Entry 4DRB (X-ray diffraction, 2.63 A resolution); this record covers chains A and J of the 5 polymer chains in the assembly.

[Chain A]
Molecule: Centromere protein S
Source organism: Homo sapiens
Notes: fragment: C-terminus deleted
Reference sequence: Q8N2Z9 (CENPS_HUMAN); numbering as in UniProt (aligned over 1-114)
Amino-acid sequence (120 residues; numbered -5 to 114; the number before each row is that of its first residue; numbers below 1 keep their minus sign (His-5 is residue -5)):
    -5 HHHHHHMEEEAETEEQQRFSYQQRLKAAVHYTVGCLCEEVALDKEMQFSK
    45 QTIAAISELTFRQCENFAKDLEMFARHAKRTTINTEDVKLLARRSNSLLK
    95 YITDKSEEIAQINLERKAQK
Unresolved in the structure: -5 to 11, 110-114
Construct notes: expression tag (-5 to 0)
Modified residues: Mse1 (selenomethionine); Mse40 (selenomethionine; parent Met); Mse67 (selenomethionine; parent Met)
Swiss-Prot annotation at these positions:
  - modified residue: Mse1 (N-acetylmethionine)
  - mutagenesis: Lys73 to Arg74 (No effect on CENPX- and FANCM-binding; loss of double-stranded DNA-binding of the MHF heterodimer and of FANCM recruitment to fork DNA decrease in FA core complex activity, as shown by lower levels ...), Arg87 to Arg88 (Partial loss of CENPX- and FANCM-binding decrease in FA core complex activity, as shown by lower levels of FANCD2 monoubiquitination and higher frequency of sister chromatin exchanges ...)

[Chain J]
Molecule: Centromere protein X
Source organism: Homo sapiens
Reference sequence: A8MT69 (CENPX_HUMAN); residues 1-81 here = UniProt positions 1-81
Amino-acid sequence (84 residues; numbered -2 to 81; the number before each row is that of its first residue; numbers below 1 keep their minus sign (Gly-2 is residue -2)):
    -2 GSHMEGAGAGSGFRKELVSRLLHLHFKDDKTKVSGDALQLMVELLKVFVV
    48 EAAVRGVRQAQAEDALRVDVDQLEKVLPQLLLDF
Unresolved in the structure: -2 to 7
Construct notes: expression tag (-2 to 0)
Modified residues: Mse1 (selenomethionine); Mse38 (selenomethionine; parent Met)
Swiss-Prot annotation at these positions:
  - modified residue: Mse1 (N-acetylmethionine)
What the authors report for this chain:
  - mutagenesis - D80A/F81A: abolished localization
  - mutagenesis - D80A/F81A: decreased binding to MHF1

[How chain A and chain J interact]
Residue-residue contacts - 92 pairs, chain A then chain J:
  Tyr15(A) with Arg17(J), hydrogen bond
  Leu19(A) with Leu14(J), hydrophobic; Leu18(J), hydrophobic; Leu21(J), hydrophobic
  Ala22(A) with Leu14(J), hydrophobic
  Val23(A) with Leu18(J), hydrophobic
  Thr26(A) with Gly9(J); Phe10(J)
  Val27(A) with Val46(J), hydrophobic
  Cys29(A) with Ser8(J)
  Leu30(A) with Ser8(J); Phe10(J), hydrophobic; Val46(J), hydrophobic
  Glu33(A) with Ser8(J), hydrogen bond
  Val34(A) with Ala50(J), hydrophobic; Val51(J), hydrophobic; Val54(J), hydrophobic
  Lys38(A) with Val54(J); Arg55(J); Gln58(J)
  Mse40(A) with Val54(J), hydrophobic; Ala57(J), hydrophobic; Gln58(J); Ala62(J); Leu63(J); Arg64(J)
  Gln41(A) with Leu63(J); Arg64(J); Val65(J), hydrogen bond (backbone-backbone)
  Phe42(A) with Ala50(J); Val54(J), hydrophobic; Arg64(J); Val65(J)
  Ser43(A) with Arg64(J); Val65(J), hydrogen bond (backbone-backbone); Asp66(J)
  Gln45(A) with Val67(J)
  Thr46(A) with Val65(J), hydrogen bond (side chain-backbone); Asp66(J); Val67(J), hydrogen bond (side chain-backbone)
  Ala49(A) with Leu70(J), hydrophobic
  Leu53(A) with Phe45(J)
  Thr54(A) with Phe45(J); Val46(J)
  Phe55(A) with Leu18(J), hydrophobic; Leu21(J), hydrophobic
  Gln57(A) with Phe45(J); Leu78(J); Phe81(J)
  Cys58(A) with Leu18(J), hydrophobic; Leu19(J), hydrophobic; Leu42(J), hydrophobic
  Glu59(A) with His22(J)
  Phe61(A) with Mse38(J), hydrophobic; Leu41(J), hydrophobic
  Ala62(A) with Leu19(J); His22(J); Phe23(J)
  Lys63(A) with His22(J)
  Leu65(A) with Mse38(J)
  Glu66(A) with Phe23(J); Lys24(J), hydrogen bond (side chain-backbone); Asp25(J), hydrogen bond (side chain-backbone); Thr28(J), hydrogen bond
  Thr75(A) with Lys27(J); Thr28(J); Lys29(J), hydrogen bond (backbone-backbone)
  Thr76(A) with Lys29(J)
  Ile77(A) with Phe23(J), hydrophobic; Thr28(J); Lys29(J), hydrogen bond (backbone-backbone); Val30(J); Ser31(J), hydrogen bond (backbone-backbone); Ala34(J)
  Asn78(A) with Ser31(J); Ala34(J)
  Thr79(A) with Leu37(J)
  Val82(A) with Ala34(J), hydrophobic; Leu37(J), hydrophobic
  Leu85(A) with Mse38(J); Leu41(J), hydrophobic
  Arg88(A) with Phe81(J)
  Ser89(A) with Asp80(J)
  Leu92(A) with Leu41(J), hydrophobic; Val44(J), hydrophobic; Phe81(J), hydrophobic
  Tyr95(A) with Glu40(J), hydrogen bond
  Ile96(A) with Leu37(J)
  Lys99(A) with Leu37(J)
  Ser100(A) with Leu37(J)
  Ile103(A) with Asp33(J); Gln36(J)
Other interface residues (no listed pair), chain A (49 interface residues in all): Gln16, Cys31, Ile50, Arg56, Asn107
Other interface residues (no listed pair), chain J (49 interface residues in all): Lys43, Val47, Ala49, Leu74, Leu79

[In short]
The chain A/chain J interface involves 49 residues from each chain, with 13 hydrogen bonds. Polar contacts
include Tyr15(A)-Arg17(J), Glu33(A)-Ser8(J) and Thr46(A)-Val65(J). From UniProt: 4 mutagenesis sites on chain
A. The paper reports that D80A/F81A of chain J abolish localization; D80A/F81A of chain J reduce binding to
MHF1.
Here chain A is Centromere protein S and chain J is Centromere protein X, both from Homo sapiens. Entry 4DRB
(The crystal structure of FANCM bound MHF complex) was determined by X-ray diffraction together with 4DRA from
the same study.
